6QVE - chains C and A of the 5 polymer chains in the assembly; structure by electron microscopy, 3.70 A resolution.

[Chain C (and A)]
Molecule: Tubulin alpha-1B chain
Source organism: Homo sapiens
Notes: chain A of this document is another copy of the same molecule, construct and numbering; everything in this record applies to it too
UniProtKB: P68363 (TBA1B_HUMAN); residue numbers follow UniProt; this construct covers 1-451
Chain sequence (451 residues; each row starts with the number of its first residue):
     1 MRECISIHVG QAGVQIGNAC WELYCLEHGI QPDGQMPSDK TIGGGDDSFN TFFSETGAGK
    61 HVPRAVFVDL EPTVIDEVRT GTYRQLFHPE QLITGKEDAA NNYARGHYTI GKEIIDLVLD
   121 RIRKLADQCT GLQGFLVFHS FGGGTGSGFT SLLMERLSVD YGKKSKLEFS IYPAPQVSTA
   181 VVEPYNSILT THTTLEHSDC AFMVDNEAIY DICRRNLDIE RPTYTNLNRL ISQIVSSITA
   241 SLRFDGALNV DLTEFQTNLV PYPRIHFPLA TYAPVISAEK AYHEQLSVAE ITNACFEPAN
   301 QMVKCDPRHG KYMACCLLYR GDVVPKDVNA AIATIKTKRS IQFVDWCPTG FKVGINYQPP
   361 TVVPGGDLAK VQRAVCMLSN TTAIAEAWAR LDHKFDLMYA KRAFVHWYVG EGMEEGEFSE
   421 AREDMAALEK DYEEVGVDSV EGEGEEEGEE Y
Disordered / not traced: 38-46, 442-451
Swiss-Prot annotation at these positions:
  - motif: Met1 to Cys4 (MREC motif)
  - active site: Glu254
  - binding site (GTP): Gly10, Gln11, Ala12, Gln15, Glu71, Ala99, Ser140, Gly143, Gly144, Thr145, Gly146, Thr179, Glu183, Asn206, Tyr224, Asn228, Leu252
  - binding site (Mg(2+)): Glu71
  - site: Tyr451 (Involved in polymerization)
  - modified residue: Lys40 (N6,N6,N6-trimethyllysine), Ser48 (Phosphoserine), Ser232 (Phosphoserine), Tyr282 (3'-nitrotyrosine), Arg339 (Omega-N-methylarginine), Ser439 (Phosphoserine), Glu443 (5-glutamyl polyglutamate), Glu445 (5-glutamyl polyglutamate), Tyr451 (3'-nitrotyrosine)
  - cross-link (Glycyl lysine isopeptide (Lys-Gly)): Lys326 (interchain with G-Cter in ubiquitin), Lys370 (interchain with G-Cter in ubiquitin)
  - mutagenesis: Glu254 (E254A: Abolished GTPase activity; microtubules have an expanded lattice with a negative twist and display high binding to microtubule-end binding proteins such as MAPRE3 ...)
Bound ions: Mg2+: Glu71 (together with GTP)
Residues lining bound ligands: GTP (guanosine-5'-triphosphate): Gly10, Gln11, Ala12, Gln15, Ile16, Asp69, Glu71, Asp98, Ala99, Ala100, Asn101, Ser140, Gly142, Gly143, Gly144, Thr145, Gly146, Ile171, Thr179, Glu183, Asn206, Tyr224, Asn228, Ile231

[Chain C / chain A interface]
Pairs across the interface (14; chain C residue first):
  Glu55(C) with Gln285(A)
  Thr56(C) with Glu284(A); Gln285(A)
  Lys60(C) with Tyr282(A); His283(A)
  Val62(C) with His283(A)
  Gln85(C) with His283(A)
  Leu86(C) with His283(A)
  Phe87(C) with His283(A), hydrogen bond (backbone-side chain)
  His88(C) with His283(A), hydrogen bond (side chain-backbone); Glu284(A)
  Pro89(C) with His283(A)
  Arg123(C) with Lys338(A)
  Gln128(C) with Gln285(A)
Also at the interface, not in a pair above, chain C (12 interface residues in all): Glu90
Also at the interface, not in a pair above, chain A (7 interface residues in all): Lys280, Glu290

[Summary]
The interface between chain C and chain A involves 12 residues on one side and 7 on the other, with 2 hydrogen
bonds. Among the polar pairs are Phe87(C)-His283(A) and His88(C)-His283(A). Bound to chain C: GTP.
Both chains are Tubulin alpha-1B chain (Homo sapiens). Entry 6QVE (NgCKK (Naegleria Gruberi CKK) decorated
14pf taxol-GDP microtubule) was determined by electron microscopy, deposited together with 6QUS, 6QUY and
6QVJ.
